Entry 7Z6O (X-ray diffraction, 3.70 A resolution); this record covers chains A and D of the 4 polymer chains in the assembly.

== Chain A ==
Protein: X-ray repair cross-complementing protein 6
Organism: Homo sapiens
Notes: EC 3.6.4.-, 4.2.99.-
Reference sequence: P12956 (XRCC6_HUMAN); residues 1-609 here = UniProt positions 1-609
Amino-acid sequence (609 residues; each row starts with the number of its first residue):
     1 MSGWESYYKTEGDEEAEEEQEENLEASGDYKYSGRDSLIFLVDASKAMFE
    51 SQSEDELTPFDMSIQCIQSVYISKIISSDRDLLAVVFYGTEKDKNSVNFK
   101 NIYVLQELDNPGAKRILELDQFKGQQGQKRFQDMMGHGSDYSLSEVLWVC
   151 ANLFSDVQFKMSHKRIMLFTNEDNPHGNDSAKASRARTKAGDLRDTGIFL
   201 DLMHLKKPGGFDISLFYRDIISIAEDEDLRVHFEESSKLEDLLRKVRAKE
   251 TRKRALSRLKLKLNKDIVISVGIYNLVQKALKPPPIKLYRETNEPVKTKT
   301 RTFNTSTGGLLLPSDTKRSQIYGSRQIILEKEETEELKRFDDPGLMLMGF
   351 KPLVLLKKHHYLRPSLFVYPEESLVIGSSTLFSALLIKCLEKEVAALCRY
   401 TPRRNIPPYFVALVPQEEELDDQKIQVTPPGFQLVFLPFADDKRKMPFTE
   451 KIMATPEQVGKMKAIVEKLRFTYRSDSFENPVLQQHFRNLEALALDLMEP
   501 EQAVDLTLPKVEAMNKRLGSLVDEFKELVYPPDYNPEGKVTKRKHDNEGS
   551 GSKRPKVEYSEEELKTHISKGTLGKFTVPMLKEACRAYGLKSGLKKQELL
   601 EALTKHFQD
Not modelled in the structure: 1-33, 535-609
Small-molecule neighbours: inositol hexakisphosphate (IHP): Lys357, His359, His360, Lys443, Lys445
What the authors report for this chain:
  - binding site for inositol hexakisphosphate: Lys357, His359, Lys443, Lys445

== Chain D ==
Molecule: 34-nt DNA strand
Sequence (34 nucleotides; numbered 1 to 34; the number before each row is that of its first residue):
     1 CGCGCCCAGCTTTCCCAGCTAATAAACTAAAAAC
Not modelled in the structure: 1-19

== Interface between chain A and chain D ==
Contacting residue pairs (12):
  Arg254(A) - DC34(D)  phosphate contact
  Ala255(A) - DA33(D)  phosphate contact
  Ala255(A) - DC34(D)  hydrogen bond to the phosphate
  Leu256(A) - DA33(D)  sugar contact
  Ser257(A) - DA33(D)  sugar contact
  Arg258(A) - DA33(D)  hydrogen bond to the phosphate
  Arg258(A) - DC34(D)  salt bridge to the phosphate
  Pro285(A) - DC27(D)  phosphate contact
  Thr300(A) - DA29(D)  phosphate contact
  Arg403(A) - DA31(D)  phosphate contact
  Arg403(A) - DA32(D)  phosphate contact
  Arg404(A) - DA32(D)  hydrogen bond to the phosphate
Other interface residues (no listed pair), chain A (11 interface residues in all): Leu281, Lys282
Other interface residues (no listed pair), chain D (7 interface residues in all): DA26

== In short ==
11 residues of chain A and 7 residues of chain D are in contact; the contacts include 3 hydrogen bonds and 1
salt bridge. Polar pairs include Ala255(A)-DC34(D), Arg258(A)-DA33(D) and Arg404(A)-DA32(D). Bound to chain A:
inositol hexakisphosphate. From the paper: a binding site for inositol hexakisphosphate at Lys357(A),
His359(A) and Lys443(A) among others.
Chain A is X-ray repair cross-complementing protein 6 (Homo sapiens) and chain D is a 34-nt DNA strand; the
structure, X-Ray studies of Ku70/80 reveal the binding site for IP6, was determined by X-ray diffraction
together with 7ZVT and 7ZT6 from the same study.
